Entry 8KA8 (electron microscopy, 2.96 A resolution); this record covers chains A and E.

Chain A:
Protein: Angiotensin-converting enzyme
Organism: Mesocricetus auratus
Notes: EC 3.4.-.-
UniProt: A0A1U7QTA1 (A0A1U7QTA1_MESAU); numbering as in UniProt (aligned over 19-614)
Sequence (596 residues; numbered 19 to 614; the number before each row is that of its first residue):
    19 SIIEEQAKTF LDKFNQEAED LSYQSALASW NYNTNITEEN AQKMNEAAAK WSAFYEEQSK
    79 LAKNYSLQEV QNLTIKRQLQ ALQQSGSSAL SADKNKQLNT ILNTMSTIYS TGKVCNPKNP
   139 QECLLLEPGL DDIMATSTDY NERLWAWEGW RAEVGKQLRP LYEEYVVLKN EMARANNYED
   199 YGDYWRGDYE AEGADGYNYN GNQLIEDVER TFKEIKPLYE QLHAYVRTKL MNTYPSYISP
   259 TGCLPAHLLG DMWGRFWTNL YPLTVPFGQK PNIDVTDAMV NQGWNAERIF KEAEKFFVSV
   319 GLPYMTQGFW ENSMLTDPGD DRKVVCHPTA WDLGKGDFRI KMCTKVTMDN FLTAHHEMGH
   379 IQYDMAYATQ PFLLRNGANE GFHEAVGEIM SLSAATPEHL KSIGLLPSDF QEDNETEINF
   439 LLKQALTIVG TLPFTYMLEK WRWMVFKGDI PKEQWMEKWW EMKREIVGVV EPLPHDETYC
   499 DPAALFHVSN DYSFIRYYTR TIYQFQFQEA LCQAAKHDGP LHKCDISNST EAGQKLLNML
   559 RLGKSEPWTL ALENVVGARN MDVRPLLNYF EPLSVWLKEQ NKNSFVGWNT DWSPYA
Disulfide bonds: Cys133-Cys141, Cys344-Cys361, Cys530-Cys542
Covalently attached groups: N-acetylglucosamine (NAG) linked to Asn53, Asn82, Asn546
Metal / ion sites: Zn2+: His374, His378, Glu402

Chain E:
Protein: Spike protein S1
Organism: Severe acute respiratory syndrome coronavirus 2
UniProt: P0DTC2 (SPIKE_SARS2); residue numbers follow UniProt; this construct covers 333-526
Sequence (194 residues; row label = number of the first residue in the row):
   333 TNLCPFGEVF NATRFASVYA WNRKRISNCV ADYSVLYNSA SFSTFKCYGV SPTKLNDLCF
   393 TNVYADSFVI RGDEVRQIAP GQTGKIADYN YKLPDDFTGC VIAWNSNNLD SKVGGNYNYR
   453 YRLFRKSNLK PFERDISTEI YQAGSKPCNG VEGFNCYFPL QSYGFQPTNG VGYQPYRVVV
   513 LSFELLHAPA TVCG
Construct notes: variant Arg452 (Leu in P0DTC2), Lys478 (Thr in P0DTC2)
Disulfide bonds: Cys336-Cys361, Cys379-Cys432, Cys391-Cys525, Cys480-Cys488
Covalently attached groups: N-acetylglucosamine (NAG) linked to Asn343
Curated features (UniProtKB/Swiss-Prot):
  - region: Arg403 to Asp405 (Integrin-binding motif), Asn448 to Tyr451, Tyr453 to Phe456 (Immunodominant HLA epitope recognized by the CD8+)
  - glycosylation: Asn343 (N-linked (GlcNAc...) (complex) asparagine)
  - natural variant: Gly339 (G339D: In strain: Omicron/BA.1, Omicron/BA.2 and 4 more; G339H: In strain: Omicron/BA.2.75, Omicron/XBB.1.5 and 1 more), Arg346 (R346K: In strain: Mu/B.1.621; R346T: In strain: Omicron/BQ.1.1, Omicron/XBB.1.5 and 1 more), Leu368 (L368I: In strain: Omicron/XBB.1.5, Omicron/EG.5.1), Ser371 (S371F: In strain: Omicron/BA.2, Omicron/BA.2.12.1 and 6 more; S371L: In strain: Omicron/BA.1), Ser373 (S373P: In strain: Omicron/BA.1, Omicron/BA.2 and 7 more), Ser375 (S375F: In strain: Omicron/BA.1, Omicron/BA.2 and 7 more), Thr376 (T376A: In strain: Omicron/BA.2, Omicron/BA.2.12.1 and 5 more), Asp405 (D405N: In strain: Omicron/BA.2, Omicron/BA.2.12.1 and 6 more), Arg408 (R408S: In strain: Omicron/BA.2, Omicron/BA.2.12.1 and 6 more), Lys417 (K417N: In strain: Beta/B.1.351, Omicron/BA.1 and 8 more; K417T: In strain: Gamma/P.1), Asn440 (N440K: In strain: Omicron/BA.1, Omicron/BA.2 and 7 more), Lys444 (K444T: In strain: Omicron/BQ.1.1), 16 further natural variant entries in UniProt
  - mutagenesis: Asn343 (N343Q: Reduced viral infectivity), Tyr453 (Y453F: Decreased HLA binding to NF9 epitope. Increased binding affinity to human ACE2), Ala475 (A475V: Increased resistance to neutralizing antibodies), Val483 (V483A: Increased resistance to neutralizing antibodies), Glu484 (E484D: Increased replication in human TMEM106B overexpressing cells), Phe490 (F490L: Increased resistance to neutralizing antibodies and human covalescent sera neutralization), Gln493 (Q493N: Reduced host ACE2-binding affinity in vitro; Q493Y: Reduced host ACE2-binding affinity in vitro), Asn501 (N501T: Reduced host ACE2-binding affinity in vitro; N501Y: Increased binding affinity to human ACE2), His519 (H519P: Increased resistance to human covalescent sera neutralization)

Chain A / chain E interface:
Residue-residue contacts (23):
  Gln24(A) with Gly476(E); Asn487(E)
  Thr27(A) with Phe456(E)
  Phe28(A) with Tyr489(E)
  Lys31(A) with Tyr489(E)
  Gln34(A) with Tyr453(E); Gln493(E)
  Glu35(A) with Gln493(E)
  Asp38(A) with Tyr449(E), hydrogen bond
  Tyr41(A) with Gln498(E); Thr500(E); Asn501(E), hydrogen bond
  Gln42(A) with Gln498(E), hydrogen bond
  Leu45(A) with Gln498(E)
  Leu79(A) with Phe486(E)
  Asn330(A) with Thr500(E)
  Lys353(A) with Gly496(E), hydrogen bond (side chain-backbone); Asn501(E); Gly502(E), hydrogen bond (backbone-backbone); Tyr505(E)
  Gly354(A) with Gly502(E)
  Asp355(A) with Thr500(E)
  Arg357(A) with Thr500(E)
Other interface residues (no listed pair), chain A (18 interface residues in all): Asn82, Tyr83
Other interface residues (no listed pair), chain E (17 interface residues in all): Gly446, Leu455, Ala475

Summary:
18 residues of chain A and 17 residues of chain E are in contact; the contacts include 5 hydrogen bonds. Polar
contacts include Asp38(A)-Tyr449(E), Tyr41(A)-Asn501(E) and Gln42(A)-Gln498(E). Covalently linked
N-acetylglucosamine: at Asn53(A), Asn82(A) and Asn546(A). Covalently linked N-acetylglucosamine: at Asn343(E).
Here chain A is Angiotensin-converting enzyme (Mesocricetus auratus) and chain E is Spike protein S1 (Severe
acute respiratory syndrome coronavirus 2). Entry 8KA8 (Cryo-EM structure of SARS-CoV-2 Delta RBD in complex
with golden hamster ACE2 (local refinement)) was determined by electron microscopy, deposited together with
8KC2.
